8A1Z - chain A; structure by X-ray diffraction, 2.28 A resolution.

Chain A:
Protein: Phosphoserine phosphatase
From: Mycobacterium avium 104
Notes: EC 3.1.3.3
UniProtKB: V7LE91 (V7LE91_MYCAV); residues 1-411 here = UniProt positions 1-411
Amino-acid sequence (415 residues; numbered -3 to 411; the number before each row is that of its first residue; numbers below 1 keep their minus sign (Gly-3 is residue -3)):
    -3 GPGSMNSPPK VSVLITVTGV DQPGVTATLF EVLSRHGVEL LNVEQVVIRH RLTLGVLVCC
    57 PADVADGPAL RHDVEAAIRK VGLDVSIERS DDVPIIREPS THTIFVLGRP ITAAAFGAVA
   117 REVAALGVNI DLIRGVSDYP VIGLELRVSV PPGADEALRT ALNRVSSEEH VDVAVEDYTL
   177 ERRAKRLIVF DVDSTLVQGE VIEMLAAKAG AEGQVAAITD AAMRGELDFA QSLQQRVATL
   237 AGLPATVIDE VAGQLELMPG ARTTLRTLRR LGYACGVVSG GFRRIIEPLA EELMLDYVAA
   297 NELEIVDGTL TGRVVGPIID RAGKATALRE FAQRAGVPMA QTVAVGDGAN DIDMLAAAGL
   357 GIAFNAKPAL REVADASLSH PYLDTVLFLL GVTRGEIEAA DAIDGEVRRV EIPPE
Disordered / not traced: -3 to 4, 401-411
Differences from the reference sequence: expression tag (-3 to 0)
Bound ions: Mg2+: Asp187, Asp189, Asp343 (together with 1-(2,4-dichlorophenyl)-3-oxidanyl-urea)
Small-molecule neighbours: 1-(2,4-dichlorophenyl)-3-oxidanyl-urea (KVU): Asp187, Asp189, Ser190, Glu196, Ile198, Thr215, Met219, Phe225, Leu229, Arg232, Gly276, Gly277, Phe278, Asp343, Gly344, Asn346

Summary:
Bound to chain A: 1-(2,4-dichlorophenyl)-3-oxidanyl-urea. Asp187, Asp189 and Asp343 coordinate Mg2+.
Chain A is Phosphoserine phosphatase (Mycobacterium avium 104); the structure, Crystal structure of
Phosphoserine phosphatase SerB from Mycobacterium avium in complex with 1-(2,4-dichlorophenyl)-3-hydroxyurea,
was determined by X-ray diffraction.
